Entry 4YVS (X-ray diffraction, 3.65 A resolution); this record covers chains B and N of the 15 polymer chains in the assembly.

[Chain B (and N)]
Name: Capsid protein VP3
Source organism: Enterovirus A71
Notes: chain N of this document is another copy of the same molecule, construct and numbering; everything in this record applies to it too
UniProtKB: F6KTB0 (F6KTB0_9ENTO); residues 1-242 here correspond to UniProt positions 324-565 (UniProt number = residue number + 323)
Sequence (242 residues; row label = number of the first residue in the row):
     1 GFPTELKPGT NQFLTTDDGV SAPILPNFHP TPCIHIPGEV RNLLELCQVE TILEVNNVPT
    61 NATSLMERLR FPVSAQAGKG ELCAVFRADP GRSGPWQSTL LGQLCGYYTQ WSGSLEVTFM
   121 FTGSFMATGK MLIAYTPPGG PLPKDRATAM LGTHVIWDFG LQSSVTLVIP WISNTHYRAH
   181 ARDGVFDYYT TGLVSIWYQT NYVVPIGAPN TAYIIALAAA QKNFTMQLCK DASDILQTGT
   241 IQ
Not modelled in the structure: 177-189, 238-242
Sequence notes: engineered mutation Gln-227 (Lys550 in F6KTB0)
What the authors report for this chain:
  - conformationally variable residues (order/disorder transition): Tyr-177 to Tyr-189

[Chain B / chain N interface]
Contacting residue pairs - 32 pairs, chain B then chain N:
  Gly-1(B) with Pro-3(N), hydrogen bond (backbone-backbone); Thr-4(N); Glu-5(N)
  Phe-2(B) with Phe-2(N), hydrophobic; Pro-3(N), hydrogen bond (backbone-backbone); Thr-4(N); Glu-5(N), hydrogen bond (backbone-backbone)
  Pro-3(B) with Glu-5(N); Lys-7(N)
  Thr-4(B) with Thr-4(N); Glu-5(N), hydrogen bond (backbone-backbone); Leu-6(N); Lys-7(N), hydrogen bond (backbone-backbone); Thr-10(N)
  Glu-5(B) with Pro-8(N); Gly-9(N); Thr-10(N)
  Leu-6(B) with Leu-6(N), hydrophobic; Thr-10(N); Asn-11(N), hydrogen bond (backbone-backbone)
  Lys-7(B) with Gly-9(N); Gln-12(N)
  Pro-8(B) with Gln-12(N)
  Leu-14(B) with Ala-22(N), hydrophobic
  Thr-16(B) with Ile-24(N); Pro-26(N)
  Asp-17(B) with Ala-22(N)
  Gln-227(B) with Phe-28(N); His-29(N); Thr-31(N)
  Leu-228(B) with Leu-25(N), hydrophobic; Phe-28(N), hydrophobic
Interface residues without a listed pair, chain B (14 interface residues in all): Gln-12
Interface residues without a listed pair, chain N (22 interface residues in all): Phe-13, Asp-17, Pro-23, Pro-30

[In short]
14 residues of chain B face 22 of chain N across their interface; the contacts include 6 hydrogen bonds.
Backbone hydrogen bonds pair Gly-1(B)/Pro-3(N), Phe-2(B)/Pro-3(N) and Phe-2(B)/Glu-5(N). From the paper:
conformational variability at Tyr-177(B).
Both chains are Capsid protein VP3 (Enterovirus A71). Entry 4YVS (crystal structure of the virus-like particle
of a c4 strain EV71) was determined by X-ray diffraction together with 4YVW from the same study.
